Entry 7ARB (electron microscopy, 3.41 A resolution); this record covers chains C and V of the 47 polymer chains in the assembly.

Chain C:
Molecule: NADH dehydrogenase [ubiquinone] iron-sulfur protein 3
Organism: Arabidopsis thaliana
Notes: EC 7.1.1.2
Reference sequence: Q95748 (NDUS3_ARATH); residue numbers follow UniProt; this construct covers 1-190
Amino-acid sequence (190 residues; numbered 1 to 190; the number before each row is that of its first residue):
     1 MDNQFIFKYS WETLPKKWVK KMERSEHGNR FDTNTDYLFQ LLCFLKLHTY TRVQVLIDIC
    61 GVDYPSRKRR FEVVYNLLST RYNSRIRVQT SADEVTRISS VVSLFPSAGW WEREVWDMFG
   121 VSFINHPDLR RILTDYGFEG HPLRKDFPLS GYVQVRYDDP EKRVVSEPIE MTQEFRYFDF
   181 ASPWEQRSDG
Unresolved in the structure: 186-190

Chain V:
Molecule: Probable NADH dehydrogenase [ubiquinone] 1 alpha subcomplex subunit 5, mitochondrial
Organism: Arabidopsis thaliana
Reference sequence: Q9FLX7 (NDUA5_ARATH); numbering as in UniProt (aligned over 1-169)
Amino-acid sequence (169 residues; each row starts with the number of its first residue):
     1 MFLRAIGRPL LAKVKQTTGI VGLDVVPNAR AVLIDLYSKT LKEIQAVPED EGYRKAVESF
    61 TRQRLNVCKE EEDWEMIEKR LGCGQVEELI EEARDELTLI GKMIEWDPWG VPDDYECEVI
   121 ENDAPIPKHV PQHRPGPLPE QFYKTLEGLI AESKTEIPAA TPSDPQLKE
Unresolved in the structure: 1-11, 152-169

How chain C and chain V interact:
Contacting residue pairs (76):
  Met1(C) - Pro135(V)
  Met1(C) - Gly136(V)
  Met1(C) - Pro137(V)  hydrophobic
  Met1(C) - Leu138(V)
  Met1(C) - Tyr143(V)
  Phe5(C) - Phe142(V)
  Phe5(C) - Leu146(V)  hydrophobic
  Phe7(C) - Val119(V)  hydrophobic
  Phe7(C) - Glu121(V)
  Lys8(C) - Leu146(V)
  Tyr9(C) - Ala56(V)
  Tyr9(C) - Leu149(V)  hydrophobic
  Glu12(C) - Gly52(V)
  Glu12(C) - Leu149(V)
  Glu12(C) - Ile150(V)
  Thr13(C) - Tyr53(V)
  Thr13(C) - Leu149(V)
  Pro15(C) - Pro108(V)
  Lys16(C) - Tyr115(V)
  Lys17(C) - Pro108(V)
  Lys17(C) - Gly110(V)
  Lys17(C) - Pro112(V)
  Trp18(C) - Met103(V)  hydrophobic
  Trp18(C) - Pro108(V)  hydrophobic
  Lys20(C) - Cys117(V)
  Lys20(C) - Glu118(V)  hydrogen bond (backbone-backbone)
  Lys21(C) - Cys117(V)
  Lys21(C) - Glu118(V)
  Lys21(C) - Ile120(V)
  Met22(C) - Glu118(V)  hydrogen bond (backbone-backbone)
  Met22(C) - Val119(V)
  Met22(C) - Ile120(V)  hydrogen bond (backbone-backbone)
  Glu23(C) - Ile120(V)
  Glu23(C) - Asn122(V)
  Arg24(C) - Ile120(V)  hydrogen bond (backbone-backbone)
  Arg24(C) - Glu121(V)  salt bridge
  Arg24(C) - Asn122(V)
  Ser25(C) - Asn122(V)
  Glu26(C) - Ile126(V)
  His27(C) - Ile126(V)
  Gln40(C) - Trp106(V)
  Cys43(C) - Leu99(V)
  Cys43(C) - Lys102(V)  hydrogen bond
  Cys43(C) - Trp106(V)  hydrophobic
  Phe44(C) - Tyr53(V)  hydrophobic
  Phe44(C) - Leu99(V)  hydrophobic
  Phe44(C) - Met103(V)  hydrophobic
  Leu47(C) - Asp95(V)
  Leu47(C) - Glu96(V)
  Leu47(C) - Thr98(V)
  Leu47(C) - Leu99(V)  hydrophobic
  His48(C) - Tyr53(V)
  His48(C) - Val57(V)
  His48(C) - Glu96(V)  salt bridge
  His48(C) - Leu99(V)
  Thr49(C) - Phe60(V)
  Thr49(C) - Arg64(V)
  Thr49(C) - Glu92(V)
  Thr49(C) - Glu96(V)  hydrogen bond
  Tyr50(C) - Phe60(V)
  Tyr50(C) - Gln141(V)
  Tyr50(C) - Phe142(V)  hydrophobic
  Tyr50(C) - Thr145(V)
  Arg52(C) - Glu92(V)
  Arg52(C) - Asp95(V)  salt bridge
  Arg81(C) - Cys83(V)  hydrogen bond (side chain-backbone)
  Arg81(C) - Gly84(V)
  Arg81(C) - Glu88(V)  salt bridge
  Arg81(C) - Leu89(V)
  Arg81(C) - Glu92(V)  salt bridge
  Tyr82(C) - Pro135(V)
  Tyr82(C) - Leu138(V)  hydrophobic
  Tyr82(C) - Phe142(V)
  Asn83(C) - His133(V)  hydrogen bond
  Asn83(C) - Pro135(V)
  Arg85(C) - His133(V)  hydrogen bond
Other interface residues (no listed pair), chain C (38 interface residues in all): Asp2, Trp11, Val19, Phe39, Leu78, Ser84, Leu104
Other interface residues (no listed pair), chain V (45 interface residues in all): Trp109, Glu116, Ala124, Arg134

Overview:
38 residues of chain C face 45 of chain V across their interface; the contacts include 9 hydrogen bonds and 5
salt bridges. Polar contacts include Arg24(C)-Glu121(V), His48(C)-Glu96(V) and Arg52(C)-Asp95(V).
Chain C is NADH dehydrogenase [ubiquinone] iron-sulfur protein 3 and chain V is Probable NADH dehydrogenase
[ubiquinone] 1 alpha subcomplex subunit 5, mitochondrial, both from Arabidopsis thaliana; the structure,
Cryo-EM structure of Arabidopsis thaliana Complex-I (complete composition), was determined by electron
microscopy (same publication as 7AQQ, 7AQR, 7AQW, 7AR7, 7AR8, 7AR9, 7ARC and 7ARD).
